PDB entry 7XCI | electron microscopy, 3.20 A resolution | chains A and B

# Chain A
Name: Processed angiotensin-converting enzyme 2
Organism: Homo sapiens
UniProt: Q9BYF1 (ACE2_HUMAN); numbering as in UniProt (aligned over 19-614)
Chain sequence (596 residues; each row starts with the number of its first residue):
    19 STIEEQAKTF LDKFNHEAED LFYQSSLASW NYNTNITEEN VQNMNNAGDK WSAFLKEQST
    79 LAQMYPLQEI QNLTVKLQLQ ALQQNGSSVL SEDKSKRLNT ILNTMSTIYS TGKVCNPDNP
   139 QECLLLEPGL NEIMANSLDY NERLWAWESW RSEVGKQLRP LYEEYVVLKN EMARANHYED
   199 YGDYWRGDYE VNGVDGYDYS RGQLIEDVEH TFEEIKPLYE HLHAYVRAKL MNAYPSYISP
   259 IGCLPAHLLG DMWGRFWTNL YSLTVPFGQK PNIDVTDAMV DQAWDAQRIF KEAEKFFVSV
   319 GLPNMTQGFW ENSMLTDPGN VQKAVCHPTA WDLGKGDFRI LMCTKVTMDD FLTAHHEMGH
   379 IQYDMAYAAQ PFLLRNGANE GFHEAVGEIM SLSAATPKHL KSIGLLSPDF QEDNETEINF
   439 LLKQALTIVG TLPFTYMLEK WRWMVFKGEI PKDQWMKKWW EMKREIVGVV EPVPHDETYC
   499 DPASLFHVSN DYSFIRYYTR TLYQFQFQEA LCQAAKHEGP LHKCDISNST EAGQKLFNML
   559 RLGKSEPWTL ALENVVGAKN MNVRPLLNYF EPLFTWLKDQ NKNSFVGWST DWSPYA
Disulfide bonds: Cys133-Cys141, Cys344-Cys361, Cys530-Cys542
Covalent attachments: N-acetylglucosamine (NAG) linked to Asn53, Asn90, Asn103, Asn322, Asn432, Asn546
Metal / ion sites: Zn2+: His374, His378, Glu402
Curated features (UniProtKB/Swiss-Prot):
  - region (Interaction with SARS-CoV spike glycoprotein): Asp30 to Tyr41, Met82 to Pro84, Lys353 to Arg357
  - active site: Glu375 (Proton acceptor), His505 (Proton donor)
  - binding site (chloride): Arg169, Trp477, Lys481
  - binding site (substrate): Arg273, His345, Pro346, Tyr515
  - binding site (Zn(2+)): His374, His378, Glu402
  - glycosylation (N-linked (GlcNAc...) asparagine): Asn53, Asn90, Asn103, Asn322, Asn432, Asn546
  - mutagenesis: Ser19 (S19P: Increases slightly the interaction with RBD domain of SARS-CoV-2 spike protein), Gln24 to Lys26 (Slightly inhibits interaction with SARS-CoV spike glycoprotein), Gln24 (Q24T: Increases slightly the interaction with RBD domain of SARS-CoV-2 spike protein), Ala25 (A25V: Increases slightly the interaction with RBD domain of SARS-CoV-2 spike protein), Thr27 (T27Y: Increases slightly the interaction with RBD domain of SARS-CoV-2 spike protein. In sACE2.v2.2; increases interaction with RBD domain of SARS-CoV-2 spike protein ...), Leu29 (L29F: Increases slightly the interaction with RBD domain of SARS-CoV-2 spike protein), Lys31 (K31D: Abolishes interaction with SARS-CoV spike glycoprotein; K31Y: Increases slightly the interaction with RBD domain of SARS-CoV-2 spike protein), Asn33 (N33D: Increases slightly the interaction with RBD domain of SARS-CoV-2 spike protein), His34 (H34A: Increases slightly the interaction with RBD domain of SARS-CoV-2 spike protein), Glu37 (E37A: No effect on interaction with SARS-CoV spike glycoprotein), Asp38 (D38A: No effect on interaction with SARS-CoV spike glycoprotein), Leu39 (L39R: Increases slightly the interaction with RBD domain of SARS-CoV-2 spike protein), 48 further mutagenesis entries in UniProt

# Chain B
Name: Spike glycoprotein
Organism: Severe acute respiratory syndrome coronavirus 2
UniProt: P0DTC2 (SPIKE_SARS2); residues 333-527 here = UniProt positions 333-527
Chain sequence (195 residues; each row starts with the number of its first residue):
   333 TNLCPFDEVF NATRFASVYA WNRKRISNCV ADYSVLYNLA PFFTFKCYGV SPTKLNDLCF
   393 TNVYADSFVI RGDEVRQIAP GQTGNIADYN YKLPDDFTGC VIAWNSNKLD SKVSGNYNYL
   453 YRLFRKSNLK PFERDISTEI YQAGNKPCNG VAGFNCYFPL RSYSFRPTYG VGHQPYRVVV
   513 LSFELLHAPA TVCGP
Construct notes: variant Asp339 (Gly in P0DTC2), Leu371 (Ser in P0DTC2), Pro373 (Ser in P0DTC2), Phe375 (Ser in P0DTC2), Asn417 (Lys in P0DTC2), Lys440 (Asn in P0DTC2), Ser446 (Gly in P0DTC2), Asn477 (Ser in P0DTC2), Lys478 (Thr in P0DTC2), Ala484 (Glu in P0DTC2), Arg493 (Gln in P0DTC2), Ser496 (Gly in P0DTC2), Arg498 (Gln in P0DTC2), Tyr501 (Asn in P0DTC2), His505 (Tyr in P0DTC2)
Disulfide bonds: Cys336-Cys361, Cys379-Cys432, Cys391-Cys525, Cys480-Cys488
Covalent attachments: N-acetylglucosamine (NAG) linked to Asn343
Curated features (UniProtKB/Swiss-Prot):
  - region: Arg403 to Asp405 (Integrin-binding motif), Asn448 to Phe456 (Immunodominant HLA epitope recognized by the CD8+)
  - glycosylation: Asn343 (N-linked (GlcNAc...) (complex) asparagine)
  - natural variant: Asp339 (G339D: In strain: Omicron/BA.1, Omicron/BA.2 and 4 more; this construct carries the variant), Arg346 (R346K: In strain: Mu/B.1.621; R346T: In strain: Omicron/BQ.1.1, Omicron/XBB.1.5 and 1 more), Leu368 (L368I: In strain: Omicron/XBB.1.5, Omicron/EG.5.1), Leu371 (S371L: In strain: Omicron/BA.1; this construct carries the variant), Pro373 (S373P: In strain: Omicron/BA.1, Omicron/BA.2 and 7 more; this construct carries the variant), Phe375 (S375F: In strain: Omicron/BA.1, Omicron/BA.2 and 7 more; this construct carries the variant), Thr376 (T376A: In strain: Omicron/BA.2, Omicron/BA.2.12.1 and 5 more), Asp405 (D405N: In strain: Omicron/BA.2, Omicron/BA.2.12.1 and 6 more), Arg408 (R408S: In strain: Omicron/BA.2, Omicron/BA.2.12.1 and 6 more), Asn417 (K417N: In strain: Beta/B.1.351, Omicron/BA.1 and 8 more; this construct carries the variant), Lys440 (N440K: In strain: Omicron/BA.1, Omicron/BA.2 and 7 more; this construct carries the variant), Lys444 (K444T: In strain: Omicron/BQ.1.1), 16 further natural variant entries in UniProt
  - mutagenesis: Asn343 (N343Q: Reduced viral infectivity), Leu452 (L452R: Increased resistance to neutralizing antibodies. Decreases HLA binding to NF9 epitope. Increased binding affinity to human ACE2), Tyr453 (Y453F: Decreased HLA binding to NF9 epitope. Increased binding affinity to human ACE2), Ala475 (A475V: Increased resistance to neutralizing antibodies), Val483 (V483A: Increased resistance to neutralizing antibodies), Phe490 (F490L: Increased resistance to neutralizing antibodies and human covalescent sera neutralization), His519 (H519P: Increased resistance to human covalescent sera neutralization)

# Chain A / chain B interface
Pairs across the interface (31):
  Ser19(A) with Asn477(B)
  Gln24(A) with Ala475(B); Asn487(B), hydrogen bond
  Thr27(A) with Phe456(B); Tyr489(B)
  Phe28(A) with Tyr489(B)
  Lys31(A) with Tyr489(B); Arg493(B)
  His34(A) with Tyr453(B), hydrogen bond; Arg493(B); Ser494(B), hydrogen bond (side chain-backbone)
  Glu35(A) with Arg493(B), salt bridge
  Asp38(A) with Tyr449(B); Ser496(B); Arg498(B), salt bridge
  Tyr41(A) with Arg498(B); Thr500(B), hydrogen bond; Tyr501(B)
  Gln42(A) with Tyr449(B); Arg498(B)
  Leu79(A) with Phe486(B), hydrophobic
  Met82(A) with Phe486(B), hydrophobic
  Tyr83(A) with Phe486(B); Asn487(B), hydrogen bond; Tyr489(B)
  Lys353(A) with Tyr501(B); Gly502(B), hydrogen bond (backbone-backbone); His505(B)
  Gly354(A) with Gly502(B)
  Asp355(A) with Thr500(B)
  Arg357(A) with Thr500(B)
Also at the interface, not in a pair above, chain A (20 interface residues in all): Glu37, Leu45, Asn330
Also at the interface, not in a pair above, chain B (17 interface residues in all): Gly476

# Overview
Chain A and chain B form an interface of 20 and 17 residues respectively; the contacts include 6 hydrogen
bonds and 2 salt bridges. Polar contacts include Glu35(A)-Arg493(B), Asp38(A)-Arg498(B) and
Gln24(A)-Asn487(B). N-acetylglucosamine is covalently linked to Asn53(A), Asn90(A), Asn103(A), Asn322(A),
Asn432(A) and Asn546(A).
Here chain A is Processed angiotensin-converting enzyme 2 (Homo sapiens) and chain B is Spike glycoprotein
(Severe acute respiratory syndrome coronavirus 2). Entry 7XCI (Cryo-EM structure of SARS-CoV-2 Omicron RBD in
complex with human ACE2 ectodomain (local refinement)) was determined by electron microscopy, deposited
together with 7XCH, 7XCP, 7Y9Z, 7YA0 and 7YA1.
